PDB entry 6ENB | X-ray diffraction, 1.84 A resolution | chains A and B

Chain A:
Protein: Leukotriene A-4 hydrolase
Organism: Homo sapiens
Notes: EC 3.3.2.6; engineered mutation(s): E297Q
UniProt: P09960 (LKHA4_HUMAN); residues 1-610 here correspond to UniProt positions 2-611 (UniProt number = residue number + 1)
Amino-acid sequence (611 residues; numbered 0 to 610; the number before each row is that of its first residue; numbering starts at 0):
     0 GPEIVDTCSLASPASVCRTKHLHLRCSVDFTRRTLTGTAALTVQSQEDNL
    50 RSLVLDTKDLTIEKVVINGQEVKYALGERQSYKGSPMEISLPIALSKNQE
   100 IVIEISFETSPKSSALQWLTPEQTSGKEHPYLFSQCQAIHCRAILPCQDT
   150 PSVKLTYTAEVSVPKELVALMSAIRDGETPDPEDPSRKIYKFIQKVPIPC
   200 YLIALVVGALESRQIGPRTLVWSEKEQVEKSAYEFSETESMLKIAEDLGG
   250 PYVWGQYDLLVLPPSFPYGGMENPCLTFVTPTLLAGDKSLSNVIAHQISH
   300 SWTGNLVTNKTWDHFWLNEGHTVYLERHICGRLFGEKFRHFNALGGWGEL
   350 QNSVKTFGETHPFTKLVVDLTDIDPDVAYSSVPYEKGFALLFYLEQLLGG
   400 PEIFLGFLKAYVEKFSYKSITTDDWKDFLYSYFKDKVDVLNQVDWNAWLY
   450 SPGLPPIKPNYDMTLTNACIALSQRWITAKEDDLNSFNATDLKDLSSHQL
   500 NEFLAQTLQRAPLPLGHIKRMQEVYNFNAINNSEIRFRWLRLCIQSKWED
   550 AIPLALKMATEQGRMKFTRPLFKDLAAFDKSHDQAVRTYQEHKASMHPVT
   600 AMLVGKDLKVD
Disordered / not traced: 0-3
Differences from the reference sequence: expression tag (0); conflict Gln296 (Glu297 in P09960)
Metal / ion sites: ytterbium (III) ion site 1: Asp47, Asp481 (together with acetate ion); ytterbium (III) ion site 2 near Asp175 (its only coordinating residue here); Zn2+: His295, His299, Glu318 (shared with Pro1(B) of chain B)
UniProt features mapped onto this chain:
  - active site: Tyr383 (Proton donor)
  - binding site (a peptide): Gln134 to Gln136, Pro266 to Glu271, Arg563 to Lys565
  - binding site (Zn(2+)): His295, His299, Glu318
  - site: Glu271 (Pro-Gly-Pro binding), Asp375 (Essential for epoxide hydrolase activity, but not for aminopeptidase activity), Tyr378 (Covalently modified during suicide inhibition by leukotrienes), Gly562 (Pro-Gly-Pro binding)
  - modified residue: Lys72 (N6-acetyllysine), Lys336 (N6-acetyllysine), Lys413 (N6-acetyllysine), Ser415 (Phosphoserine), Lys572 (N6-acetyllysine)

Chain B:
Protein: Pro-gly-pro
Amino-acid sequence (3 residues; each row starts with the number of its first residue):
     1 PGP
Metal / ion sites: Zn2+: Pro1 (shared with His295(A), His299(A), Glu318(A) of chain A)

Chain A / chain B interface:
Residue-residue contacts (25):
  Gln136(A) with Pro1(B)
  Tyr267(A) with Pro1(B), hydrophobic; Gly2(B); Pro3(B)
  Gly268(A) with Gly2(B), hydrogen bond (backbone-backbone); Pro3(B), hydrogen bond (backbone-backbone)
  Gly269(A) with Pro1(B); Gly2(B), hydrogen bond (backbone-backbone)
  Met270(A) with Pro1(B), hydrophobic
  Glu271(A) with Pro1(B)
  His295(A) with Pro1(B), hydrogen bond (side chain-backbone); Gly2(B)
  Gln296(A) with Pro1(B), hydrogen bond (side chain-backbone); Gly2(B)
  His299(A) with Pro1(B)
  Phe314(A) with Pro1(B)
  Glu318(A) with Pro1(B)
  Tyr378(A) with Pro1(B); Gly2(B); Pro3(B)
  Tyr383(A) with Pro1(B); Gly2(B), hydrogen bond (side chain-backbone); Pro3(B)
  Arg563(A) with Pro3(B), hydrogen bond (side chain-backbone)
  Lys565(A) with Pro3(B)

In short:
Chain A and chain B form an interface of 15 and 3 residues respectively, with 7 hydrogen bonds. Polar contacts
include His295(A)-Pro1(B), Gln296(A)-Pro1(B) and Tyr383(A)-Gly2(B). Curated annotation (UniProt) lists
active-site residue Tyr383(A), 12 peptide-binding residues and 3 Zn2+-binding residues on chain A.
Chain A is Leukotriene A-4 hydrolase (Homo sapiens) and chain B is Pro-gly-pro; the structure, LTA4 hydrolase
(E297Q) mutant in complex with Pro-Gly-Pro peptide, was determined by X-ray diffraction together with 6ENC and
6END from the same study.
